4G7Z - chains D and F of the 8 polymer chains in the assembly; structure by X-ray diffraction, 3.81 A resolution.

# Chain D
Protein: DNA-directed RNA polymerase subunit beta'
Organism: Thermus thermophilus
Notes: EC 2.7.7.6
UniProtKB: Q8RQE8 (RPOC_THET8); numbering as in UniProt (aligned over 1-1524)
Sequence (1524 residues; numbered 1 to 1524; the number before each row is that of its first residue):
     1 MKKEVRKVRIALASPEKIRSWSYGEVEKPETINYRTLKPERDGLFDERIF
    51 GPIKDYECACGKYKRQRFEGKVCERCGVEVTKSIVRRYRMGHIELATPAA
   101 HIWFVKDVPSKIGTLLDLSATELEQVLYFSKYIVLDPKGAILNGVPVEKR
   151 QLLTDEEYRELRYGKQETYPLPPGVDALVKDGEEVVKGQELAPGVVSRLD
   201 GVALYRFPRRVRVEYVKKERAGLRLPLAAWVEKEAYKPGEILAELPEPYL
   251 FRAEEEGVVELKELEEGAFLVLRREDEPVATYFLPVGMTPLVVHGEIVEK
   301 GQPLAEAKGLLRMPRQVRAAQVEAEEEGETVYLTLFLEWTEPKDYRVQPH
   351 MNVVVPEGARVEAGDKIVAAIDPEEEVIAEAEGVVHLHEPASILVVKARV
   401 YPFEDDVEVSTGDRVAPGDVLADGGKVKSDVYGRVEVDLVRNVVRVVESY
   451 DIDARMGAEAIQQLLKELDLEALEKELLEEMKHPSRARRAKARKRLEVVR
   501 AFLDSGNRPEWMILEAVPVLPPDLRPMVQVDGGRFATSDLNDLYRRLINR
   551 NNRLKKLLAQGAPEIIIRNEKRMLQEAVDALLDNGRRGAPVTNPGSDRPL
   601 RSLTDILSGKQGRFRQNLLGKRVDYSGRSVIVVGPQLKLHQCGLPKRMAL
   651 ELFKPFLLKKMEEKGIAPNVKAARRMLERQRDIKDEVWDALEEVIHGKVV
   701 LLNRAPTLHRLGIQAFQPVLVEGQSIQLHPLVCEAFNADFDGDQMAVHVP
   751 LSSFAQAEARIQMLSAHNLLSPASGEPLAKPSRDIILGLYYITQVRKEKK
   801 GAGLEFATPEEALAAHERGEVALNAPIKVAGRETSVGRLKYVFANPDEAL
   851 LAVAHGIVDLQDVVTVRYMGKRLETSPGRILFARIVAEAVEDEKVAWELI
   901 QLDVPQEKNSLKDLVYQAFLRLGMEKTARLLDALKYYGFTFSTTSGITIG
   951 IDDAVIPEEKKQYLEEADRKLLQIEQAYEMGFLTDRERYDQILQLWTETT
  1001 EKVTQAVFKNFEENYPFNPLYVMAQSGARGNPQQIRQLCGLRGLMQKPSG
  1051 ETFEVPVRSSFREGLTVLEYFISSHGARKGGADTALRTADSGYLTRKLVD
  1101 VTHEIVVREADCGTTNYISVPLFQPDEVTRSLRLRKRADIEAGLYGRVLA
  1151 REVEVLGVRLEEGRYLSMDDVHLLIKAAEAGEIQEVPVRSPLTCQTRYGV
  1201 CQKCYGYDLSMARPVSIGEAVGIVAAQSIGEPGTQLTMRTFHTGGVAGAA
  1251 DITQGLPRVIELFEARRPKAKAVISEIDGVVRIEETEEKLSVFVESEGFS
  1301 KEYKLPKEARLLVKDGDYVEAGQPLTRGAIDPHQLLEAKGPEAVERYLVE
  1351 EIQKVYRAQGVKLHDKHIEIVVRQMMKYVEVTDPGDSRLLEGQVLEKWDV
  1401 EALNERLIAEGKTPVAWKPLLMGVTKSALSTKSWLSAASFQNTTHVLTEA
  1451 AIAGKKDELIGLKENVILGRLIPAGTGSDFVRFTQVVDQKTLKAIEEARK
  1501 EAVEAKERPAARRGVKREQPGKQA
Not modelled in the structure: 1-2, 1238-1251, 1499-1524
Ion coordination: Zn2+ site 1: Cys58, Cys60, Cys73, Cys76; Mg2+: Asp739, Asp741, Asp743; Zn2+ site 2: Cys1112, Cys1194, Cys1201, Cys1204

# Chain F
Protein: RNA polymerase sigma factor
Organism: Thermus thermophilus
UniProtKB: Q5SKW1 (Q5SKW1_THET8); residue numbers follow UniProt; this construct covers 1-423
Sequence (443 residues; numbered -19 to 423; the number before each row is that of its first residue; numbers below 1 keep their minus sign (Met-19 is residue -19)):
   -19 MGSSHHHHHHSSGLVPRGSHMKKSKRKNAQAQEAQETEVLVQEEAEELPE
    31 FPEGEPDPDLEDPDLTLEDDLLDLPEEGEGLDLEEEEEDLPIPKISTSDP
    81 VRQYLHEIGQVPLLTLEEEVELARKVEEGMEAIKKLSEITGLDPDLIREV
   131 VRAKILGSARVRHIPGLKETLDPKTVEEIDQKLKSLPKEHKRYLHIAREG
   181 EAARQHLIEANLRLVVSIAKKYTGRGLSFLDLIQEGNQGLIRAVEKFEYK
   231 RRFKFSTYATWWIRQAINRAIADQARTIRIPVHMVETINKLSRTARQLQQ
   281 ELGREPTYEEIAEAMGPGWDAKRVEETLKIAQEPVSLETPIGDEKDSFYG
   331 DFIPDEHLPSPVDAATQSLLSEELEKALSKLSEREAMVLKLRKGLIDGRE
   381 HTLEEVGAFFGVTRERIRQIENKALRKLKYHESRTRKLRDFLD
Not modelled in the structure: -19 to 77
Sequence notes: expression tag (-19 to 0)

# Chain D / chain F interface
Residue-residue contacts - 136 pairs, chain D then chain F:
  Glu30(D) with Arg259(F)
  Thr31(D) with Thr257(F), hydrogen bond (side chain-backbone); Ile258(F)
  Ile32(D) with Ile258(F), hydrophobic
  Tyr34(D) with Arg259(F); Ile260(F), hydrophobic; Pro261(F), hydrophobic; Met264(F); Ile310(F), hydrophobic
  Ile53(D) with His337(F)
  Asp55(D) with His337(F), salt bridge
  Arg65(D) with Lys373(F); Gly374(F), hydrogen bond (side chain-backbone); Gly378(F), hydrogen bond (side chain-backbone); Arg379(F); Glu380(F), salt bridge
  Arg67(D) with Asp377(F), hydrogen bond (backbone-backbone); Arg379(F)
  Ser83(D) with His337(F), hydrogen bond
  Ile84(D) with Leu338(F), hydrophobic
  Tyr128(D) with Gln83(F)
  Phe129(D) with Gln83(F), hydrogen bond (backbone-side chain)
  Ser130(D) with Gln83(F)
  Arg159(D) with Gln90(F)
  Tyr163(D) with Leu136(F)
  Arg206(D) with Glu101(F), salt bridge
  Phe207(D) with Glu97(F); Glu98(F); Glu101(F)
  Arg209(D) with Glu97(F), salt bridge
  His350(D) with Val100(F); Arg232(F)
  Asn352(D) with Arg104(F), hydrogen bond
  Ile371(D) with Tyr229(F), hydrophobic; Lys230(F); Arg232(F)
  Ala391(D) with Glu97(F)
  Asp406(D) with Lys168(F); Lys171(F), salt bridge
  Val407(D) with Lys171(F)
  Glu408(D) with Lys171(F), salt bridge
  Ser410(D) with Leu174(F); His175(F), hydrogen bond; Arg178(F)
  Thr411(D) with His175(F); Arg178(F), hydrogen bond (backbone-side chain)
  Asp413(D) with Lys134(F), salt bridge; Lys164(F), salt bridge; Arg178(F), salt bridge
  Val437(D) with His175(F)
  Leu439(D) with Arg172(F)
  Pro526(D) with Leu317(F)
  Met527(D) with Ile258(F), hydrophobic
  Val530(D) with Tyr329(F); Ile333(F), hydrophobic
  Arg534(D) with Gln312(F), hydrogen bond; Glu313(F), hydrogen bond (side chain-backbone); Val315(F)
  Phe535(D) with Pro314(F); Val315(F), hydrogen bond (backbone-backbone)
  Ala536(D) with Val315(F); Leu317(F); Tyr329(F), hydrophobic
  Thr537(D) with Val315(F), hydrogen bond (backbone-backbone); Ser316(F); Leu317(F), hydrogen bond (backbone-backbone); Glu318(F)
  Ser538(D) with Leu317(F); Glu318(F)
  Asp539(D) with Ser316(F), hydrogen bond; Glu318(F), hydrogen bond (backbone-side chain)
  Asp542(D) with Thr257(F), hydrogen bond
  Arg545(D) with Gln254(F), hydrogen bond (side chain-backbone); Arg256(F), hydrogen bond (side chain-backbone); Thr257(F)
  Asn549(D) with Gln254(F)
  Arg550(D) with Ser208(F); Asp211(F), salt bridge
  Arg553(D) with Asp211(F), salt bridge; Gln214(F); Glu215(F), salt bridge; Gln218(F); Gln254(F)
  Lys555(D) with Arg142(F), hydrogen bond (backbone-side chain)
  Lys556(D) with Gln218(F), hydrogen bond
  Leu557(D) with Gln214(F)
  Leu558(D) with Arg140(F); Arg142(F)
  Ala559(D) with Arg132(F); Arg142(F); Ile144(F), hydrophobic; Pro145(F)
  Gln560(D) with Arg132(F); Arg184(F), hydrogen bond (backbone-side chain); Ile221(F); Arg222(F)
  Gly561(D) with Arg132(F); Arg140(F); Arg184(F), hydrogen bond (backbone-side chain); Gln185(F)
  Ala562(D) with Arg140(F), hydrogen bond (backbone-side chain); Ile221(F), hydrophobic
  Pro563(D) with Gln185(F); Ile188(F), hydrophobic; Glu189(F)
  Glu564(D) with Arg140(F), salt bridge
  Ile565(D) with Glu87(F); Ile88(F), hydrophobic; Val91(F), hydrophobic; Glu189(F)
  Ile566(D) with Leu192(F), hydrophobic; Gln214(F); Asn217(F)
  Arg568(D) with Glu87(F)
  Asn569(D) with Tyr84(F); Gln214(F), hydrogen bond
  Glu570(D) with Gln214(F), hydrogen bond
  Arg572(D) with Pro80(F); Gln83(F); Glu87(F), salt bridge
  Met573(D) with Leu210(F), hydrophobic; Asp211(F); Gln214(F)
  Glu576(D) with Pro80(F)
  Arg598(D) with Ser316(F), hydrogen bond; Glu318(F)
  Arg601(D) with Glu318(F); Phe328(F)
  Gln611(D) with Asp326(F), hydrogen bond (side chain-backbone); Phe328(F)
  Asn669(D) with Asp420(F), hydrogen bond
  Lys671(D) with Asp420(F), hydrogen bond (side chain-backbone); Asp423(F), salt bridge
  Ala672(D) with Asp420(F)
  Arg674(D) with Val342(F)
  Arg675(D) with Asp420(F), hydrogen bond (side chain-backbone)
Also at the interface, not in a pair above, chain D (81 interface residues in all): Gln66, Arg87, Arg162, Pro349, Asp372, Glu375, Val409, Asp451, Val528, Ile567, Arg587
Also at the interface, not in a pair above, chain F (87 interface residues in all): Ser78, Leu96, Glu129, Ile135, Gly137, Ser138, Glu179, Thr319, Pro320, Lys325, Thr346, Lys417, Leu422

# Summary
81 residues of chain D face 87 of chain F across their interface, with 31 hydrogen bonds and 15 salt bridges.
Among the polar pairs are Asp55(D)-His337(F), Arg65(D)-Glu380(F) and Arg206(D)-Glu101(F). The Zn2+ site 1 is
built by Cys58(D), Cys60(D), Cys73(D) and Cys76(D).
Chain D is DNA-directed RNA polymerase subunit beta' and chain F is RNA polymerase sigma factor, both from
Thermus thermophilus; the structure, Crystal structure of Thermus thermophilus transcription initiation
complex containing 5-BrU at template-strand position +1, was determined by X-ray diffraction, deposited
together with 4G7H and 4G7O.
